PDB entry 9GFK | X-ray diffraction, 1.84 A resolution | chains D and J of the 8 polymer chains in the assembly

[Chain D]
Molecule: E3 ubiquitin-protein ligase Mdm2
From: Homo sapiens
Notes: EC 6.3.2.-; fragment: truncated n-terminal domain
UniProtKB: Q00987 (MDM2_HUMAN); numbering as in UniProt (aligned over 17-111)
Chain sequence (96 residues; numbered 16 to 111; the number before each row is that of its first residue):
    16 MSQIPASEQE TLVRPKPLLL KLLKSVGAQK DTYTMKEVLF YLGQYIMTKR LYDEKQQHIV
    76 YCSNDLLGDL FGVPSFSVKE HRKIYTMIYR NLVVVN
Not modelled in the structure: 16
Construct notes: initiating methionine (16)
Swiss-Prot annotation at these positions:
  - mutagenesis: Gly-58 (G58A: No effect on its ability to induce apoptosis)

[Chain J]
Molecule: Stapled foldamer
Chain sequence (12 residues; numbered 1 to 12; the number before each row is that of its first residue):
     1 TSFCEYWAXX XX
Modified positions: URL ([(2S)-2-azanyl-4-methyl-pentyl]carbamic acid) at position 9, URL ([(2S)-2-azanyl-4-methyl-pentyl]carbamic acid) at position 10, A1IL6 ((2S,4S)-4-hexylsulfanylpyrrolidine-2-carboxylic acid) at position 11, NH2 (amino group) at position 12
Covalently attached groups: covalent link Cys-4/A1IL6_11

[How chain D and chain J interact]
Contacting residue pairs (9):
  Gln-18(D) with Thr-1(J)
  Ile-19(D) with URL_9(J)
  Pro-20(D) with Thr-1(J); Glu-5(J); Tyr-6(J), hydrophobic; URL_9(J)
  Ala-21(D) with URL_9(J)
  Ser-22(D) with URL_9(J)
  Glu-23(D) with URL_9(J)

[In short]
Chain D and chain J form an interface of 6 and 4 residues respectively. Curated annotation (UniProt) lists one
mutagenesis site on chain D.
Here chain D is E3 ubiquitin-protein ligase Mdm2 (Homo sapiens) and chain J is Stapled foldamer. Entry 9GFK
(human MDM2 complex with stapled foldamer) was determined by X-ray diffraction, deposited together with 9FQL.
